8UUJ - chains A and B of the 5 polymer chains in the assembly; structure by electron microscopy, 2.62 A resolution.

Chain A:
Molecule: Guanine nucleotide-binding protein G(i) subunit alpha-1
Source organism: Homo sapiens
Reference sequence: P63096 (GNAI1_HUMAN); residue numbers follow UniProt; this construct covers 1-354
Sequence (354 residues; each row starts with the number of its first residue):
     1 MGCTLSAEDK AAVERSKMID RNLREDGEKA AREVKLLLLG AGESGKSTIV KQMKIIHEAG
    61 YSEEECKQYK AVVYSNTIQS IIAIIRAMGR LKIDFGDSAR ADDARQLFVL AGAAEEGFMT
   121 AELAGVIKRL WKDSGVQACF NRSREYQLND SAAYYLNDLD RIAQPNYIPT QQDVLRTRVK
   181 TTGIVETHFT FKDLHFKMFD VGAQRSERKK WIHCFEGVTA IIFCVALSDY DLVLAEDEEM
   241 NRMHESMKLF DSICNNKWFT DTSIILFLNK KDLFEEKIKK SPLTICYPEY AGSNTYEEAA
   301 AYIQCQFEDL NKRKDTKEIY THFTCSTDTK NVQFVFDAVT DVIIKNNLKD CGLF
Disordered / not traced: 1-3, 54-181, 234-240
Sequence notes: engineered mutation Ala203 (Gly in P63096), Ser326 (Ala in P63096)
Swiss-Prot annotation at these positions:
  - region: Lys35 to Thr48 (G1 motif), Asp173 to Thr181 (G2 motif), Phe196 to Gly202, Gln204, Arg205 (G3 motif), Ile265 to Asp272 (G4 motif), Thr324, Cys325, Thr327 to Thr329 (G5 motif)
  - binding site (GTP): Glu43 to Thr48, Ser151, Leu175 to Thr181, Asp200 to Gly202, Gln204, Asn269 to Asp272
  - binding site (Mg(2+)): Ser47, Thr181
  - modified residue: Arg178 (ADP-ribosylarginine), Gln204 (Deamidated glutamine), Cys351 (ADP-ribosylcysteine)
  - lipidation: Gly2 (N-myristoyl glycine), Cys3 (S-palmitoyl cysteine)
  - natural variant: Gly40 (G40C: In NEDHISB; G40R: In NEDHISB), Gly45 (G45D: In NEDHISB), Thr48 (T48I: In NEDHISB; T48K: In NEDHISB), Gln52 (Q52P: In NEDHISB), Ser75 (deletion: In NEDHISB; uncertain significance), Gln172 (deletion: In NEDHISB), Asp173 (D173V: In NEDHISB), Glu186 to Phe189 (deletion: In NEDHISB; uncertain significance), Cys224 (C224Y: In NEDHISB), Lys270 (K270N: In NEDHISB; K270R: In NEDHISB), Asp272 (D272G: In NEDHISB), Val332 (V332E: In NEDHISB; uncertain significance)
  - mutagenesis: Gly42 (G42R: Abolishes switch to an activated conformation and dissociation from beta and gamma subunits upon GTP binding. Abolishes interaction with RGS family members), Glu116 (E116L: Enhances interaction (inactive GDP-bound) with RGS14), Gln147 (Q147L: Enhances interaction (inactive GDP-bound) with RGS14), Glu245 (E245L: Enhances interaction (inactive GDP-bound) with RGS14)

Chain B:
Molecule: Guanine nucleotide-binding protein G(I)/G(S)/G(T) subunit beta-1
Source organism: Homo sapiens
Reference sequence: P62873 (GBB1_HUMAN); residues 2-340 here = UniProt positions 2-340
Sequence (358 residues; each row starts with the number of its first residue; numbers below 1 keep their minus sign (Met-17 is residue -17)):
   -17 MHHHHHHLEV LFQGPGSSGS ELDQLRQEAE QLKNQIRDAR KACADATLSQ ITNNIDPVGR
    43 IQMRTRRTLR GHLAKIYAMH WGTDSRLLVS ASQDGKLIIW DSYTTNKVHA IPLRSSWVMT
   103 CAYAPSGNYV ACGGLDNICS IYNLKTREGN VRVSRELAGH TGYLSCCRFL DDNQIVTSSG
   163 DTTCALWDIE TGQQTTTFTG HTGDVMSLSL APDTRLFVSG ACDASAKLWD VREGMCRQTF
   223 TGHESDINAI CFFPNGNAFA TGSDDATCRL FDLRADQELM TYSHDNIICG ITSVSFSKSG
   283 RLLLAGYDDF NCNVWDALKA DRAGVLAGHD NRVSCLGVTD DGMAVATGSW DSFLKIWN
Disordered / not traced: -17 to 2
Sequence notes: initiating methionine (-17); expression tag (-16 to 1)
Swiss-Prot annotation at these positions:
  - modified residue: Ser2 (N-acetylserine), His266 (Phosphohistidine)
  - natural variant: Leu30 (L30F: In MRD42; uncertain significance), Arg52 (R52G: In MRD42), Gly64 (G64V: In MRD42), Asp76 (D76E: In MRD42; D76G: In MRD42), Gly77 (G77S: In MRD42), Lys78 (K78R: In MRD42), Ile80 (I80N: In MRD42; I80T: In MRD42), His91 (H91R: In MRD42; uncertain significance), Ala92 (A92T: In MRD42), Pro94 (P94S: In MRD42), Leu95 (L95P: In MRD42), Arg96 (R96L: In MRD42), 5 further natural variant entries in UniProt

Interface between chain A and chain B:
Residue-residue contacts - 45 pairs, chain A then chain B:
  Val13(A) with Asn88(B)
  Arg15(A) with Val90(B), hydrogen bond (side chain-backbone); His91(B)
  Ser16(A) with Asn88(B); Lys89(B), hydrogen bond (side chain-backbone)
  Ile19(A) with Lys89(B); Ala92(B), hydrophobic
  Asp20(A) with Lys89(B), salt bridge
  Leu23(A) with Gly53(B); Leu55(B); Lys78(B); Ile80(B), hydrophobic; Lys89(B)
  Asp26(A) with Lys78(B), salt bridge
  Gly27(A) with Leu55(B)
  Thr182(A) with Asn119(B), hydrogen bond (backbone-side chain)
  Gly183(A) with Leu117(B); Asn119(B)
  Ile184(A) with Trp99(B); Leu117(B), hydrogen bond (backbone-backbone)
  Phe199(A) with Trp99(B)
  Gln204(A) with Leu117(B); Asn119(B), hydrogen bond; Thr143(B); Gly144(B); Tyr145(B)
  Ser206(A) with Tyr145(B); Asp186(B)
  Glu207(A) with Asp186(B), hydrogen bond (backbone-side chain)
  Lys210(A) with Tyr145(B); Met188(B); Cys204(B); Asn230(B), hydrogen bond; Asp246(B), salt bridge
  Trp211(A) with Leu117(B), hydrophobic; Tyr145(B)
  His213(A) with Tyr59(B), hydrogen bond; Trp332(B)
  Cys214(A) with Tyr59(B); Gln75(B); Trp99(B)
  Phe215(A) with Trp99(B), hydrophobic
  Glu216(A) with Lys57(B), salt bridge
  Trp258(A) with Arg314(B); Trp332(B), hydrophobic
Also at the interface, not in a pair above, chain A (23 interface residues in all): Ala12
Also at the interface, not in a pair above, chain B (30 interface residues in all): Thr87, Met101, Asp118, Gly162, Asp228

Overview:
23 residues of chain A and 30 residues of chain B are in contact, with 8 hydrogen bonds and 4 salt bridges.
Polar contacts include Asp20(A)-Lys89(B), Asp26(A)-Lys78(B) and Lys210(A)-Asp246(B).
Chain A is Guanine nucleotide-binding protein G(i) subunit alpha-1 and chain B is Guanine nucleotide-binding
protein G(I)/G(S)/G(T) subunit beta-1, both from Homo sapiens; the structure, CryoEM Structure of HCA2 DREADD
Gi1 in complex with FCH-2296413, was determined by electron microscopy, deposited together with 9CIB and 8UTD.
